5TSJ - chains B and E of the 28 polymer chains in the assembly; structure by electron microscopy, 8.70 A resolution (very low resolution: no residue pairs are listed; an interface is given only as per-side residue counts).

== Chain B ==
Molecule: V-type ATP synthase alpha chain
Source organism: Thermus thermophilus (strain HB8 / ATCC 27634 / DSM 579)
Notes: EC 3.6.3.14
UniProt: Q56403 (VATA_THET8); residue numbers follow UniProt; this construct covers 1-577
Sequence (577 residues; numbered 1 to 577; the number before each row is that of its first residue):
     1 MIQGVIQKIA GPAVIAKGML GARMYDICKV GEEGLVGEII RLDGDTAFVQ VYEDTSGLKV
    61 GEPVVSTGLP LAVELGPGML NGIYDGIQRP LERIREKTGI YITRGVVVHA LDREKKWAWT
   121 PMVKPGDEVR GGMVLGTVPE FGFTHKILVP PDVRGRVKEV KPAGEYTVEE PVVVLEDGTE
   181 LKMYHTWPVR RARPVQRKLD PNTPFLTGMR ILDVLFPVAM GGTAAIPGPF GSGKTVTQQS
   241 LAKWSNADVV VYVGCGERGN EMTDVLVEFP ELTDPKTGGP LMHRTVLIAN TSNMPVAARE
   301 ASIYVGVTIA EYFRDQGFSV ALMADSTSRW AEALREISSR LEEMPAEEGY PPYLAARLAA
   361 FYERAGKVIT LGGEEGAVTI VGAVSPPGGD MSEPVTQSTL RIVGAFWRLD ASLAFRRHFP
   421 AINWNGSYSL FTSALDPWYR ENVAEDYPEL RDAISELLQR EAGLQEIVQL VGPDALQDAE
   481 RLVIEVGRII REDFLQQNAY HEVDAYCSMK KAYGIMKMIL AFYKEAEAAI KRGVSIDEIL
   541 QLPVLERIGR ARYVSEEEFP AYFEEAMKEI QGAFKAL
Disordered / not traced: 1

== Chain E ==
Molecule: V-type ATP synthase beta chain
Source organism: Thermus thermophilus (strain HB8 / ATCC 27634 / DSM 579)
UniProt: Q72J73 (VATB_THET2); residue numbers follow UniProt; this construct covers 7-463
Sequence (457 residues; each row starts with the number of its first residue):
     7 EYTGITYISG PLLFVENAKD LAYGAIVDIK DGTGRVRGGQ VIEVSEEYAV IQVFEETTGL
    67 DLATTSVSLV EDVARLGVSK EMLGRRFNGI GKPIDGLPPI TPEKRLPITG LPLNPVARRK
   127 PEQFIQTGIS TIDVMNTLVR GQKLPIFSGS GLPANEIAAQ IARQATVRPD LSGEGEKEEP
   187 FAVVFAAMGI TQRELSYFIQ EFERTGALSR SVLFLNKADD PTIERILTPR MALTVAEYLA
   247 FEHDYHVLVI LTDMTNYCEA LREIGAAREE IPGRRGYPGY MYTDLATIYE RAGVVEGKKG
   307 SVTQIPILSM PDDDRTHPIP DLTGYITEGQ IQLSRELHRK GIYPPIDPLP SLSRLMNNGV
   367 GKGKTREDHK QVSDQLYSAY ANGVDIRKLV AIIGEDALTE NDRRYLQFAD AFERFFINQG
   427 QQNRSIEESL QIAWALLSML PQGELKRISK DHIGKYY

== How chain B and chain E interact ==
At this resolution (9 A) residue pairs are not listed: 17 residues of chain B and 19 of chain E lie at the interface.

== Overview ==
17 residues of chain B face 19 of chain E across their interface.
Here chain B is V-type ATP synthase alpha chain and chain E is V-type ATP synthase beta chain, both from
Thermus thermophilus (strain HB8 / ATCC 27634 / DSM 579). Entry 5TSJ (Thermus thermophilus V/A-ATPase bound to
VH dAbs) was determined by electron microscopy.
